PDB entry 7YTD | electron microscopy, 3.71 A resolution | chains B and R of the 15 polymer chains in the assembly

Chain B:
Protein: Immunoglobulin heavy constant mu
Source organism: Homo sapiens
UniProtKB: P01871 (IGHM_HUMAN); residues 345-575 here correspond to UniProt positions 222-452 (UniProt number = residue number - 123)
Chain sequence (231 residues; row label = number of the first residue in the row):
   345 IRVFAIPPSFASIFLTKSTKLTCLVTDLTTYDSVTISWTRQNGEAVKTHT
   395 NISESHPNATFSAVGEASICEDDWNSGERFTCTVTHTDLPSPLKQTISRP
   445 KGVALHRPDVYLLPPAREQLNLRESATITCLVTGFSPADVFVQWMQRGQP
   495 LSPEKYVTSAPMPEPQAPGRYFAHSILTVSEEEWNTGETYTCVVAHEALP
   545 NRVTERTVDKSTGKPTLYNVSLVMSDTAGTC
Unresolved in the structure: 570-575
Disulfide bonds: Cys-367/Cys-426, Cys-474/Cys-536
Curated features (UniProtKB/Swiss-Prot):
  - glycosylation (N-linked (GlcNAc...) asparagine): Asn-395, Asn-402

Chain R:
Protein: Fas apoptotic inhibitory molecule 3
Source organism: Homo sapiens
UniProtKB: O60667 (FAIM3_HUMAN); numbering as in UniProt (aligned over 18-124)
Chain sequence (107 residues; numbered 18 to 124; the number before each row is that of its first residue):
    18 RILPEVKVEGELGGSVTIKCPLPEMHVRIYLCREMAGSGTCGTVVSTTNF
    68 IKAEYKGRVTLKQYPRKNLFLVEVTQLTESDSGVYACGAGMNTDRGKTQK
   118 VTLNVHS
Disulfide bonds: Cys-37/Cys-104, Cys-49/Cys-58
Curated features (UniProtKB/Swiss-Prot):
  - region: Pro-40 to Arg-45 (CDR1), Gly-59 to Ala-70 (CDR2), Ala-106 to Thr-115 (CDR3)
  - modified residue: Thr-92 (Phosphothreonine)
  - mutagenesis: Arg-45 (R45A: Completely abolishes interaction with IgM resulting in impaired IgM internalization), Phe-67 (F67A: Completely abolishes interaction with IgM; when associated with A-69), Lys-69 (K69A: Completely abolishes interaction with IgM; when associated with A-67), Asn-109 (N109A: Displays reduced interaction with IgM; when associated with A-112), Arg-112 (R112A: Displays reduced interaction with IgM; when associated with A-109)

Chain B / chain R interface:
Residue-residue contacts (16):
  Asn-465(B) / Asn-109(R)
  Asn-465(B) / Thr-110(R)  hydrogen bond (backbone-backbone)
  Leu-466(B) / Arg-45(R)  hydrogen bond (backbone-side chain)
  Leu-466(B) / Thr-60(R)
  Leu-466(B) / Met-108(R)
  Leu-466(B) / Thr-110(R)  hydrogen bond (backbone-side chain)
  Arg-467(B) / Thr-57(R)
  Arg-467(B) / Cys-58(R)  hydrogen bond (side chain-backbone)
  Arg-467(B) / Thr-60(R)  hydrogen bond (backbone-side chain)
  Arg-467(B) / Asp-111(R)  salt bridge
  Glu-468(B) / Arg-45(R)  salt bridge
  Glu-468(B) / Thr-60(R)
  Glu-468(B) / Ser-63(R)
  Glu-468(B) / Thr-65(R)  hydrogen bond
  Glu-468(B) / Phe-67(R)
  Glu-526(B) / Gly-59(R)
Also at the interface, not in a pair above, chain B (7 interface residues in all): Ser-469, Ser-524
Also at the interface, not in a pair above, chain R (14 interface residues in all): Met-52, Lys-69

Overview:
7 residues of chain B and 14 residues of chain R are in contact, with 6 hydrogen bonds and 2 salt bridges.
Polar pairs include Arg-467(B)/Asp-111(R), Glu-468(B)/Arg-45(R) and Leu-466(B)/Arg-45(R). UniProt lists 5
mutagenesis sites on chain R.
Here chain B is Immunoglobulin heavy constant mu and chain R is Fas apoptotic inhibitory molecule 3, both from
Homo sapiens. Entry 7YTD (Cryo-EM structure of four human FcmR bound to IgM-Fc/J) was determined by electron
microscopy (same publication as 7YSG, 7YTC and 7YTE).
